PDB entry 8SSW | X-ray diffraction, 2.40 A resolution | chains B and C of the 4 polymer chains in the assembly

== Chain B ==
Molecule: ATP-dependent RNA helicase DDX3X
Source organism: Homo sapiens
Notes: EC 3.6.4.13
Reference sequence: O00571 (DDX3X_HUMAN); numbering as in UniProt (aligned over 132-607)
Sequence (476 residues; row label = number of the first residue in the row):
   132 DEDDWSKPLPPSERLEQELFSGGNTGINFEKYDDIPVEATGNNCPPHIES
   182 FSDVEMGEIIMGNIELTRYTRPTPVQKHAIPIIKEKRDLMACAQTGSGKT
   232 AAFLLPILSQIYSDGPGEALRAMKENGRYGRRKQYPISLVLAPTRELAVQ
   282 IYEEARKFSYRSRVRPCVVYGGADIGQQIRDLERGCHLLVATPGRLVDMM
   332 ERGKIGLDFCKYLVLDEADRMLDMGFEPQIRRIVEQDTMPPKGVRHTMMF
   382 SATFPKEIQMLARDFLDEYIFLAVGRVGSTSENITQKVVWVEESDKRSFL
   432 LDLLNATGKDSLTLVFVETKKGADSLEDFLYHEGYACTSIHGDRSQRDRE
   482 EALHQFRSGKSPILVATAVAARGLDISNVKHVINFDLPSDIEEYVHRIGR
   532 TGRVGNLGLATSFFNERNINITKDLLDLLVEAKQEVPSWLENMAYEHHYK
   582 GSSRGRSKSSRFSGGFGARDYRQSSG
Unresolved in the structure: 132-133, 407-411, 507-508, 534-537, 581-607
Small-molecule neighbours: ADP (adenosine-5'-diphosphate): Asn155, Thr156, Gly157, Ile158, Phe160, Phe182, Tyr200, Thr201, Arg202, Pro203, Thr204, Gln207, Gln225, Thr226, Gly227, Ser228, Gly229, Lys230, Thr231, Ala232
Swiss-Prot annotation at these positions:
  - region: Pro139 to Gly172 (Interaction with CHUK), Ala250 to Arg259 (Involved in stimulation of ATPase activity by DNA and RNA, nucleic acid binding and unwinding and HIV-1 replication)
  - motif: Glu180 to Lys208 (Q motif), Asp347 to Asp350 (DEAD box)
  - binding site (ATP): Tyr200 to Gln207, Ala224 to Thr231
  - modified residue: Ser181 (Phosphoserine), Ser183 (Phosphoserine), Ser240 (Phosphoserine), Ser269 (Phosphoserine), Ser429 (Phosphoserine), Thr438 (Phosphothreonine), Ser442 (Phosphoserine), Ser456 (Phosphoserine), Thr469 (Phosphothreonine), Ser470 (Phosphoserine), Ser520 (Phosphoserine), Thr542 (Phosphothreonine), Ser543 (Phosphoserine), Arg592 (Omega-N-methylarginine), Ser594 (Phosphoserine), Ser605 (Phosphoserine)
  - cross-link: Lys215 (Glycyl lysine isopeptide (Lys-Gly) (interchain with G-Cter in SUMO2))
  - natural variant: Ile214 (I214T: In MRXSSB), Ala233 (A233V: In MRXSSB; deletion: In MRXSSB), Leu235 (L235P: In MRXSSB), Arg294 (R294T: In a breast cancer sample), Val300 (V300F: In MRXSSB), Arg326 (R326H: In MRXSSB), Arg351 (R351Q: In MRXSSB), Arg362 (R362C: In MRXSSB), Arg376 (R376C: In MRXSSB), Leu392 (L392P: In MRXSSB), Gln417 (Q417P: In MRXSSB), Arg475 (R475G: In MRXSSB), 9 further natural variant entries in UniProt
  - mutagenesis: Lys138 (K138R: Partial loss of ubiquitination by RNF39), Pro142 to Glu144 (Loss of interaction with TRAF3, reduced TRAF3 'K-63'-linked autoubiquitination), Ser152 (S152A: Reduces total phosphorylation by 60%. No effect on interaction with IKBKE), Lys162 (K162R: Partial loss of ubiquitination by RNF39), Ser181 (S181A: Greatly impairs phosphorylation by TBK1 and fails to synergize with TBK1 in IFNB1 induction; when associated with A-183; A-240 and A-269), Ser183 (S183A: Greatly impairs phosphorylation by TBK1 and fails to synergize with TBK1 in IFN-beta induction; when associated with A-181; A-240 and A-269), Tyr200 (Y200A: No effect on general translation; when associated with A-207; A-230; A-347 and A-348), Gln207 (Q207A: Does not promote the translation of HIV-1 RNA. No effect on general translation; when associated with A-200; A-230: A-347 and A-348), Lys230 (K230A: No effect on general translation; when associated with A-200; A-207; A-347 and A-348; K230E: Complete loss of ATPase and RNA-unwinding activities. Loss of HIV-1 mRNA nuclear export ...), Ser240 (S240A: Greatly impairs phosphorylation by TBK1 and fails to synergize with TBK1 in IFN-beta induction; when associated with A-181; A-183 and A-269), Ser269 (S269A: Greatly impairs phosphorylation by TBK1 and fails to synergize with TBK1 in IFN-beta induction; when associated with A-181; A-183 and A-240), Thr275 to Glu277 (Increased NF-kappa-B-mediated transcriptional activity, contrary to wild-type which is inhibitory in this experimental setting), 10 further mutagenesis entries in UniProt

== Chain C ==
Molecule: 28-nt RNA strand
Sequence (28 nucleotides; row label = number of the first residue in the row):
     1 CAAGGUCAUUCGCAAGAGUGGCCUUGCG
Unresolved in the structure: 24-28

== Chain B / chain C interface ==
Contacting residue pairs - 9 pairs, chain B then chain C:
  Asn159(B) with A14(C), sugar contact; A15(C), sugar contact
  Thr201(B) with C13(C), sugar contact; A14(C), sugar contact
  Ser520(B) with G5(C), hydrogen bond to the sugar; U6(C), hydrogen bond to the sugar
  Asp521(B) with G5(C), hydrogen bond to the sugar
  Asn551(B) with U6(C), hydrogen bond to the phosphate; C7(C), phosphate contact

== Summary ==
Chain B and chain C form an interface of 5 and 6 residues respectively, with 4 hydrogen bonds. Polar pairs
include Ser520(B)-G5(C), Ser520(B)-U6(C) and Asp521(B)-G5(C). Chain B binds ADP. UniProt lists 16 ATP-binding
residues and 28 mutagenesis sites on chain B.
Here chain B is ATP-dependent RNA helicase DDX3X (Homo sapiens) and chain C is a 28-nt RNA strand. Entry 8SSW
(Crystal structure of DEAD-box RNA helicase DDX3X in complex with ADP at pre-unwound state) was determined by
X-ray diffraction.
